Entry 7VAQ (electron microscopy, 3.60 A resolution); this record covers chains E and L of the 12 polymer chains in the assembly.

Chain E:
Protein: V-type ATP synthase beta chain
Source organism: Thermus thermophilus HB8
UniProt: Q56404 (VATB_THET8); numbering as in UniProt (aligned over 1-478)
Amino-acid sequence (478 residues; numbered 1 to 478; the number before each row is that of its first residue):
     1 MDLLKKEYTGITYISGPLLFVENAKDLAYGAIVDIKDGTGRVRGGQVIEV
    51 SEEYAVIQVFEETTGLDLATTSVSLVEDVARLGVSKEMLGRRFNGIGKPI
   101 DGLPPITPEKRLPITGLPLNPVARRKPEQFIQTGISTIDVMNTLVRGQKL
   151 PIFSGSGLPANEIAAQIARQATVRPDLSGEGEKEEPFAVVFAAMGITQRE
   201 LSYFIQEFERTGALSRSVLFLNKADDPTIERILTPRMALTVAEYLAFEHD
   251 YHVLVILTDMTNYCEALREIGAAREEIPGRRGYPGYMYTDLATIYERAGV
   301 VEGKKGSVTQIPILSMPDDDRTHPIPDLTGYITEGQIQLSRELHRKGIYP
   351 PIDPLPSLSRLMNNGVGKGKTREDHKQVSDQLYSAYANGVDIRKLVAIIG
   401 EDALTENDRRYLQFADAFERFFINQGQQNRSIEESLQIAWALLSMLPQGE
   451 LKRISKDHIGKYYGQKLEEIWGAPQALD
Unresolved in the structure: 1-2, 471-478
Ligand contacts: ATP (adenosine-5'-triphosphate): Gly330, Tyr331, Leu358, Ser359, Arg360, Asn363

Chain L:
Protein: V-type ATP synthase subunit E
Source organism: Thermus thermophilus HB8
UniProt: P74901 (VATE_THET8); residue numbers follow UniProt; this construct covers 1-188
Amino-acid sequence (188 residues; numbered 1 to 188; the number before each row is that of its first residue):
     1 MSKLEAILSQEVEAEIQALLQEAEAKAEAVKREAEEKAKALLQARERALE
    51 AQYRAALRRAESAGELLVATARTQARGEVLEEVRRRVREALEALPQKPEW
   101 PEVVRKLALEALEALPGAKALVANPEDLPHLEALARERGVELQAEPALRL
   151 GVRAVGAEGKTQVENSLLARLDRAWDALSSKVAQALWG
Unresolved in the structure: 1-60

Interface between chain E and chain L:
Residue-residue contacts - 24 pairs, chain E then chain L:
  Leu3(E) - Arg170(L)
  Leu4(E) - Ala114(L)  hydrophobic
  Leu4(E) - Val163(L)  hydrophobic
  Leu4(E) - Glu164(L)
  Leu4(E) - Asn165(L)
  Lys5(E) - Val163(L)
  Lys5(E) - Glu164(L)  hydrogen bond (backbone-backbone)
  Lys6(E) - Ala114(L)  hydrogen bond (side chain-backbone)
  Lys6(E) - Gln162(L)
  Lys6(E) - Val163(L)
  Glu7(E) - Lys160(L)
  Glu7(E) - Thr161(L)
  Glu7(E) - Gln162(L)  hydrogen bond (backbone-backbone)
  Tyr8(E) - Lys160(L)
  Tyr8(E) - Thr161(L)
  Thr9(E) - Lys160(L)  hydrogen bond (side chain-backbone)
  Gly10(E) - Lys160(L)
  Leu75(E) - Arg173(L)  hydrogen bond (backbone-side chain)
  Val76(E) - Arg173(L)  hydrogen bond (backbone-side chain)
  Leu103(E) - Thr73(L)
  Pro104(E) - Thr73(L)
  Thr107(E) - Ser179(L)
  Pro108(E) - Asp176(L)
  Pro108(E) - Ser180(L)
Also at the interface, not in a pair above, chain E (18 interface residues in all): Glu22, Asn23, Arg91, Ser215
Also at the interface, not in a pair above, chain L (21 interface residues in all): Ser62, Glu65, Thr70, Gly77, Glu110, Glu158, Gly159, Ala183

Overview:
18 residues of chain E face 21 of chain L across their interface; the contacts include 6 hydrogen bonds. Among
the polar pairs are Lys6(E)-Ala114(L), Thr9(E)-Lys160(L) and Leu75(E)-Arg173(L). Ligands of chain E: ATP.
Here chain E is V-type ATP synthase beta chain and chain L is V-type ATP synthase subunit E, both from Thermus
thermophilus HB8. Entry 7VAQ (V1EG of V/A-ATPase from Thermus thermophilus, high ATP, state3-2) was determined
by electron microscopy (same publication as 7VAI, 7VAJ, 7VAK, 7VAL, 7VAM, 7VAN and 11 further entries).
